Entry 9EX5 (X-ray diffraction, 2.01 A resolution); this record covers chains A and G of the 4 polymer chains in the assembly.

Chain A:
Protein: Clathrin heavy chain
Organism: Saccharomyces cerevisiae S288C
UniProtKB: P22137 (CLH_YEAST); residues 1-369 here = UniProt positions 1-369
Chain sequence (373 residues; each row starts with the number of its first residue; numbers below 1 keep their minus sign (Gly-3 is residue -3)):
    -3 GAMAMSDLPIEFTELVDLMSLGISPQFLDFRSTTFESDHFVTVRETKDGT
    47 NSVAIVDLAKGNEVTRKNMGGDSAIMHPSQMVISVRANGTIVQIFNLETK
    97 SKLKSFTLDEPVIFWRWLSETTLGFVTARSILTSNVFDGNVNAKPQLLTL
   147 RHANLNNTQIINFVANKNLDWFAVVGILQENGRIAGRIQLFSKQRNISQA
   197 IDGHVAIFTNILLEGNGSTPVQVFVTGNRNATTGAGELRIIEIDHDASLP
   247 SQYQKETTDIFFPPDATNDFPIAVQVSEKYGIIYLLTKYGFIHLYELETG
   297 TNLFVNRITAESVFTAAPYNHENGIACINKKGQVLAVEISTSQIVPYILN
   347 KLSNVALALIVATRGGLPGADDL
Unresolved in the structure: -3 to 3, 367-369
Differences from the reference sequence: expression tag (-3 to 0)
Swiss-Prot annotation at these positions:
  - region: Ser308 to Ser336 (WD40-like repeat 7)

Chain G:
Protein: Epsin-5
UniProtKB: Q03769 (ENT5_YEAST); residues 1-9 here correspond to UniProt positions 290-298 (UniProt number = residue number + 289)
Chain sequence (9 residues; numbered 1 to 9; the number before each row is that of its first residue):
     1 IPDLIDLDD
Unresolved in the structure: 8-9

How chain A and chain G interact:
Residue-residue contacts (19):
  Lys63(A) - Ile5(G)
  Asn64(A) - Ile5(G)
  Met65(A) - Leu4(G)
  Gly66(A) - Leu4(G)  hydrogen bond (backbone-backbone)
  Val81(A) - Leu4(G)  hydrophobic
  Ala83(A) - Leu4(G)  hydrophobic
  Ile87(A) - Ile1(G)  hydrophobic
  Ile87(A) - Leu4(G)
  Gln89(A) - Ile1(G)
  Gln89(A) - Pro2(G)
  Gln89(A) - Asp3(G)
  Gln89(A) - Leu4(G)  hydrogen bond (side chain-backbone)
  Phe91(A) - Asp3(G)
  Phe91(A) - Ile5(G)  hydrophobic
  Phe91(A) - Leu7(G)  hydrophobic
  Asn92(A) - Leu7(G)
  Leu93(A) - Leu7(G)  hydrophobic
  Lys96(A) - Leu7(G)
  Lys98(A) - Asp3(G)  salt bridge
Other interface residues (no listed pair), chain A (16 interface residues in all): Gly67, Ile79, Arg82

Summary:
Chain A and chain G form an interface of 16 and 6 residues respectively; the contacts include 2 hydrogen bonds
and 1 salt bridge. Polar contacts include Lys98(A)-Asp3(G), Gln89(A)-Leu4(G) and Gly66(A)-Leu4(G).
Here chain A is Clathrin heavy chain (Saccharomyces cerevisiae S288C) and chain G is Epsin-5. Entry 9EX5
(Crystal structure of Yeast Clathrin Heavy Chain N-terminal domain bound to Epsin-5 peptide (LIDL)) was
determined by X-ray diffraction, deposited together with 9EXF, 9EXG, 9EXT and 9EYT.
